Entry 6L9Z (X-ray diffraction, 2.50 A resolution); this record covers chains J and O of the 19 polymer chains in the assembly.

== Chain J ==
Molecule: 338-nt DNA strand
Organism: other sequences
Sequence (338 nucleotides; numbered 1 to 338; the number before each row is that of its first residue):
     1 ATCGCGGTTT TTTTTCATGT GCCGGTCTCA CACGTGCCTG GAGACTAGTA AGCGCTTCTA
    61 GTGGCGGTTA AAACGCGGTA GACAGCGCGT ACGTGCGTTT AAGCGGTGCT AGAGCTGTCT
   121 ACGACCAATT GAGCGGCCTC GGCACCGGGA TGCGTTTTTT TTTTGCGCTC CTGCTTTTTT
   181 TTTTCATGTG CCGGTCTCAC ACGTGCCTGG AGACTAGTAA GCGCTTCTAG TGGCGGTTAA
   241 AACGCGGTAG ACAGCGCGTA CGTGCGTTTA AGCGGTGCTA GAGCTGTCTA CGACCAATTG
   301 AGCGGCCTCG GCACCGGGAT GCGTTTTTTT TCCGCGAT
Bound ions: K+ site 1: DT59, DA60; Ca2+ site 1 near DG114 (its only coordinating residue here); Ca2+ site 2 near DG133 (its only coordinating residue here); Ca2+ site 3 near DG136 (its only coordinating residue here); Ca2+ site 4 near DG154 (its only coordinating residue here); Ca2+ site 5 near DC202 (its only coordinating residue here); Ca2+ site 6 near DC224 (its only coordinating residue here); K+ site 2: DT228, DA229; Ca2+ site 7: DG305 (shared with 1 residue of chain I); Ca2+ site 8 near DG317 (its only coordinating residue here)

== Chain O ==
Protein: Histone H3.1
Organism: Homo sapiens
UniProtKB: P68431 (H31_HUMAN); residues 0-135 here correspond to UniProt positions 1-136 (UniProt number = residue number + 1)
Chain sequence (136 residues; each row starts with the number of its first residue; numbering starts at 0):
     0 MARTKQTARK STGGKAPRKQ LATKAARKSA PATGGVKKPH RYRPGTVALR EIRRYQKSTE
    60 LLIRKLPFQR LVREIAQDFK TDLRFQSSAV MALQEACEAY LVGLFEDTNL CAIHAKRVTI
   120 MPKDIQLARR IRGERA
Not modelled in the structure: 0-35
Swiss-Prot annotation at these positions:
  - modified residue: Arg2 (Asymmetric dimethylarginine), Thr3 (Phosphothreonine), Lys4 (Allysine), Gln5 (5-glutamyl dopamine), Thr6 (Phosphothreonine), Arg8 (Citrulline), Lys9 (N6,N6,N6-trimethyllysine), Ser10 (ADP-ribosylserine), Thr11 (Phosphothreonine), Lys14 (N6-(2-hydroxyisobutyryl)lysine), Arg17 (Asymmetric dimethylarginine), Lys18 (N6-(2-hydroxyisobutyryl)lysine), Lys23 (N6-(2-hydroxyisobutyryl)lysine), Arg26 (Citrulline), Lys27 (N6,N6,N6-trimethyllysine), Ser28 (ADP-ribosylserine), Lys36 (N6,N6,N6-trimethyllysine), Lys37 (N6-methyllysine), Tyr41 (Phosphotyrosine), Lys56 (N6,N6,N6-trimethyllysine) and 8 more in UniProt
  - lipidation: Lys18 (N6-decanoyllysine)

== Chain J / chain O interface ==
Pairs across the interface (28; chain J residue first):
  DT18(J) - His39(O)  sugar contact
  DT18(J) - Tyr41(O)  phosphate contact
  DG19(J) - Tyr41(O)  sugar contact
  DG19(J) - Arg49(O)  phosphate contact
  DT20(J) - Arg49(O)  salt bridge to the phosphate
  DG21(J) - Lys56(O)  salt bridge to the phosphate
  DG93(J) - Arg40(O)  base contact
  DG93(J) - Pro43(O)  phosphate contact
  DG93(J) - Gly44(O)  hydrogen bond to the phosphate
  DT94(J) - Arg40(O)  hydrogen bond to the base
  DT94(J) - Tyr41(O)  sugar contact
  DT94(J) - Arg42(O)  phosphate contact
  DT94(J) - Pro43(O)  sugar contact
  DT94(J) - Gly44(O)  hydrogen bond to the phosphate
  DT94(J) - Thr45(O)  hydrogen bond to the phosphate
  DT94(J) - Val46(O)  hydrogen bond to the phosphate
  DT94(J) - Ala47(O)  hydrogen bond to the phosphate
  DG95(J) - Arg40(O)  hydrogen bond to the sugar
  DG95(J) - Tyr41(O)  hydrogen bond to the phosphate
  DG95(J) - Val46(O)  phosphate contact
  DA102(J) - Arg63(O)  hydrogen bond to the sugar
  DA102(J) - Pro66(O)  sugar contact
  DA102(J) - Arg69(O)  salt bridge to the phosphate
  DG103(J) - Arg63(O)  salt bridge to the phosphate
  DG103(J) - Lys64(O)  hydrogen bond to the phosphate
  DG103(J) - Leu65(O)  hydrogen bond to the phosphate
  DA111(J) - Arg83(O)  phosphate contact
  DG112(J) - Arg83(O)  salt bridge to the phosphate
Other interface residues (no listed pair), chain J (14 interface residues in all): DA17, DC92, DA101
Other interface residues (no listed pair), chain O (19 interface residues in all): Lys36, Thr118

== Summary ==
14 residues of chain J and 19 residues of chain O are in contact; the contacts include 11 hydrogen bonds and 5
salt bridges. Polar contacts include DT94(J)-Arg40(O), DG95(J)-Arg40(O) and DA102(J)-Arg63(O). The K+ site 1
is built by DT59(J) and DA60(J).
Here chain J is a 338-nt DNA strand (other sequences) and chain O is Histone H3.1 (Homo sapiens). Entry 6L9Z
(338 bp di-nucleosome assembled with linker histone H1.X) was determined by X-ray diffraction (same
publication as 7COW, 6LER, 6LA2 and 6LAB).
